PDB entry 5A1X | electron microscopy, 23.00 A resolution (very low resolution: no residue pairs are listed; an interface is given only as per-side residue counts) | chains E and F of the 17 polymer chains in the assembly

Chain E:
Molecule: Coatomer subunit gamma-1
Source organism: Mus musculus
UniProtKB: Q9QZE5 (COPG1_MOUSE); residues 1-874 here = UniProt positions 1-874
Amino-acid sequence (874 residues; each row starts with the number of its first residue):
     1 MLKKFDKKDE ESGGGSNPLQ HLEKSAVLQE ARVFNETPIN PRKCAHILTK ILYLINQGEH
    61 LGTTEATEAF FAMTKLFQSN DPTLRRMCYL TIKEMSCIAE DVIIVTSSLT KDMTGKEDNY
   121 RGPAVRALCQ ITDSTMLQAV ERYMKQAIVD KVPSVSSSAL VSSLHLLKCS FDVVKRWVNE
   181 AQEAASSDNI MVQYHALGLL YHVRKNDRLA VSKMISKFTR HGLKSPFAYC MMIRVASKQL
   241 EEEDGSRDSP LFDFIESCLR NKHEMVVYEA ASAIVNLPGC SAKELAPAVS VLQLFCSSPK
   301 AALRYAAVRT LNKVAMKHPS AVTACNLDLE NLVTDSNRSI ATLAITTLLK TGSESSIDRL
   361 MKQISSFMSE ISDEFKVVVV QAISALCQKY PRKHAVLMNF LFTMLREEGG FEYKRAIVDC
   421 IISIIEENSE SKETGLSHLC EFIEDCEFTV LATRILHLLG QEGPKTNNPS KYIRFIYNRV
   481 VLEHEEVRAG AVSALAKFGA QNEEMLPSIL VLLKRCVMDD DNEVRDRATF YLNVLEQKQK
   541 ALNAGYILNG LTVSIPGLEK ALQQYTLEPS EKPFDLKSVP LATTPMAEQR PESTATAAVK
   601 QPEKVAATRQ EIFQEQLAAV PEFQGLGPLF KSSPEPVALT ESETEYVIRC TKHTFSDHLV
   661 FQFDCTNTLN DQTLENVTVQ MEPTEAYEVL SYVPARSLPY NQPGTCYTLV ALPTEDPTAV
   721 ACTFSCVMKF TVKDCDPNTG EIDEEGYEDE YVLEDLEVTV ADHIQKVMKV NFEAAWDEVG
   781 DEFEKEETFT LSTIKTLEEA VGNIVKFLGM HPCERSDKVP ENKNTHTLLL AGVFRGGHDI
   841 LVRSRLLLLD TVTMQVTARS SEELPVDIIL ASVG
Disordered / not traced: 1-20, 571-874
UniProt features mapped onto this chain:
  - modified residue: Thr594 (Phosphothreonine)

Chain F:
Molecule: Coatomer subunit zeta-1
Source organism: Mus musculus
UniProtKB: P61924 (COPZ1_MOUSE); numbering as in UniProt (aligned over 1-177)
Amino-acid sequence (177 residues; each row starts with the number of its first residue):
     1 MEALILEPSL YTVKAILILD NDGDRLFAKY YDDTYPSVKE QKAFEKNIFN KTHRTDSEIA
    61 LLEGLTVVYK SSIDLYFYVI GSSYENELML MAVLNCLFDS LSQMLRKNVE KRALLENMEG
   121 LFLAVDEIVD GGVILESDPQ QVVHRVALRG EDVPLTEQTV SQVLQSAKEQ IKWSLLR
Disordered / not traced: 1-9, 149-177
UniProt features mapped onto this chain:
  - modified residue: Met1 (N-acetylmethionine)

How chain E and chain F interact:
At this resolution (23 A) residue pairs are not listed: 8 residues of chain E and 10 of chain F lie at the interface.

Overview:
Chain E and chain F form an interface of 8 and 10 residues respectively.
Here chain E is Coatomer subunit gamma-1 and chain F is Coatomer subunit zeta-1, both from Mus musculus. Entry
5A1X (The structure of the COPI coat linkage III) was determined by electron microscopy, deposited together
with 5A1U and 5A1W.
